PDB entry 8AMF | electron microscopy, 3.80 A resolution | chains D and F of the 6 polymer chains in the assembly

# Chain D
Molecule: 10-nt DNA strand
Organism: Lambdavirus lambda
Sequence (10 nucleotides; each row starts with the number of its first residue):
  1003 TTTTTTTTTT

# Chain F
Protein: Protein RecA
Organism: Streptococcus pneumoniae
Reference sequence: P0A452 (RECA_STRR6); residues 1-388 here = UniProt positions 1-388
Chain sequence (388 residues; row label = number of the first residue in the row):
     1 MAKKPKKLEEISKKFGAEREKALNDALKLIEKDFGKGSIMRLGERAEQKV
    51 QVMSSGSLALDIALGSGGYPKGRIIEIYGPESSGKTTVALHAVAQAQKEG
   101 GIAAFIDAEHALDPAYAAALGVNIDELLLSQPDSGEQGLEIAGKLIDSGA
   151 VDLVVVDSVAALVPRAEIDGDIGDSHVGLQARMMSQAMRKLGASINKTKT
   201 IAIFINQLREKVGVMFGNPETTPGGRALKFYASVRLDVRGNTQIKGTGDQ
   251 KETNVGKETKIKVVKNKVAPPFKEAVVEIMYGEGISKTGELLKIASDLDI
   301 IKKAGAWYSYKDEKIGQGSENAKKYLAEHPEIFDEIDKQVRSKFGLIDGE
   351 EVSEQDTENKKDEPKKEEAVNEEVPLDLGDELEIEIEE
Not modelled in the structure: 1-8, 342-388
Swiss-Prot annotation at these positions:
  - binding site (ATP): Gly79 to Thr86
Small-molecule neighbours:
  - ATP-gamma-S (AGS; phosphothiophosphoric acid-adenylate ester), molecule 1: Pro80, Glu81, Ser82, Ser83, Gly84, Lys85, Thr86, Thr87, Glu109, Tyr116, Lys257
  - ATP-gamma-S (AGS), molecule 2: Phe230, Lys265, Asn266, Lys267
From the paper describing this entry:
  - binding site for ATP-gamma-S: Gly84, Lys85, Thr86, Lys265, Lys267
  - binding site for the 10-nt DNA strand (chain D): Ser185, Arg209, Glu210, Gly224, Gly225, Arg226

# Chain D / chain F interface
Pairs across the interface - 14 pairs, chain D then chain F:
  DT1003(D) - Ala181(F)  phosphate contact
  DT1004(D) - Ala181(F)  phosphate contact
  DT1004(D) - Gly225(F)  phosphate contact
  DT1004(D) - Arg226(F)  hydrogen bond to the phosphate
  DT1005(D) - Pro223(F)  phosphate contact
  DT1005(D) - Gly224(F)  hydrogen bond to the phosphate
  DT1005(D) - Gly225(F)  hydrogen bond to the phosphate
  DT1006(D) - Arg209(F)  salt bridge to the phosphate
  DT1006(D) - Lys211(F)  base contact
  DT1006(D) - Val212(F)  base contact
  DT1007(D) - Arg209(F)  phosphate contact
  DT1007(D) - Glu210(F)  hydrogen bond to the phosphate
  DT1007(D) - Val212(F)  base contact
  DT1007(D) - Gly213(F)  base contact
Interface residues without a listed pair, chain F (14 interface residues in all): Gly178, Arg182, Ser185, Arg189

# Summary
5 residues of chain D face 14 of chain F across their interface; the contacts include 4 hydrogen bonds and 1
salt bridge. Among the polar pairs are DT1004(D)-Arg226(F), DT1005(D)-Gly224(F) and DT1005(D)-Gly225(F). The
paper reports a binding site for the 10-nt DNA strand (chain D) at Ser185(F), Arg209(F) and Glu210(F) among
others; a binding site for ATP-gamma-S at Gly84(F), Lys85(F) and Thr86(F) among others.
Chain D is a 10-nt DNA strand (Lambdavirus lambda) and chain F is Protein RecA (Streptococcus pneumoniae); the
structure, Cryo-EM structure of the RecA postsynaptic filament from S. pneumoniae, was determined by electron
microscopy together with 8AMD from the same study.
